6E8M - chains A and B; structure by X-ray diffraction, 1.61 A resolution.

# Chain A
Name: LeSH (Llo2327)
Organism: Legionella longbeachae serogroup 1 (strain NSW150)
UniProtKB: D3HJY4 (D3HJY4_LEGLN); numbering as in UniProt (aligned over 1-167)
Chain sequence (169 residues; row label = number of the first residue in the row; numbers below 1 keep their minus sign (Gly-1 is residue -1)):
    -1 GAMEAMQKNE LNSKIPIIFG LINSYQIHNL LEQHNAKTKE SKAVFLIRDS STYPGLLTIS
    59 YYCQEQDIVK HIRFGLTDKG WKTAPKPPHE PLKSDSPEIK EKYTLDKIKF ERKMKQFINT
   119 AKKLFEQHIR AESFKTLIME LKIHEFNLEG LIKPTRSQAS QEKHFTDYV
Unresolved in the structure: -1 to 10
Construct notes: expression tag (-1 to 0)
Reported in the primary citation:
  - mutagenesis - R71L: abolished binding to pTyr peptides
  - mutagenesis - P85A (2.9-fold): decreased binding to a panel of pTyr peptides

# Chain B
Name: DnaJ-A1 pTyr381 peptide
UniProtKB: P31689 (DNJA1_HUMAN); numbering as in UniProt (aligned over 375-387)
Chain sequence (13 residues; row label = number of the first residue in the row):
   375 HYNGEAYEDD EHH
Unresolved in the structure: 375-379, 382-387
Modified residues: Tyr381 (O-phosphotyrosine; PTR)
Reported in the primary citation:
  - post-translational modification sites: Tyr381

# Interface between chain A and chain B
Residue-residue contacts (11; chain A residue first):
  Arg46(A) with Tyr381(B)
  Ser48(A) with Tyr381(B)
  Ser49(A) with Tyr381(B)
  Thr50(A) with Tyr381(B)
  Thr56(A) with Tyr381(B)
  Val67(A) with Ala380(B)
  Lys68(A) with Ala380(B)
  His69(A) with Ala380(B), hydrogen bond (backbone-backbone); Tyr381(B)
  Arg71(A) with Tyr381(B)
  Pro85(A) with Tyr381(B)
Also at the interface, not in a pair above, chain A (11 interface residues in all): Lys84

# Overview
11 residues of chain A face 2 of chain B across their interface, with 1 hydrogen bond. The hydrogen-bonded
pair His69(A)-Ala380(B) is a backbone contact. From the paper: R71L of chain A abolishes binding to pTyr
peptides; a modification site at Tyr381(B).
Here chain A is LeSH (Llo2327) (Legionella longbeachae serogroup 1 (strain NSW150)) and chain B is DnaJ-A1
pTyr381 peptide. Entry 6E8M (Legionella Longbeachae LeSH (Llo2327) bound to the human DnaJ-A1 pTyr381 peptide)
was determined by X-ray diffraction (same publication as 6E8H, 6E8I and 6E8K).
